Entry 5IWH (X-ray diffraction, 1.10 A resolution); this record covers chain A.

[Chain A]
Name: Endoribonuclease HigB
Organism: Proteus vulgaris
Notes: EC 3.1.-.-
Reference sequence: Q7A225 (HIGB_PROVU); numbering as in UniProt (aligned over 2-91)
Chain sequence (117 residues; row label = number of the first residue in the row; numbering starts at 0):
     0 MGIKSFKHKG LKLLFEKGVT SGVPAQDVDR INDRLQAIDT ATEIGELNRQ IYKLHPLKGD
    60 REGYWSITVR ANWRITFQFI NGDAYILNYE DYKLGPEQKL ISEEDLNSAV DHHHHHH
Unresolved in the structure: 0, 98-116
Sequence notes: initiating methionine (0); expression tag (1, 92-116)
Curated features (UniProtKB/Swiss-Prot):
  - site (Interaction with HigA): F14, N31
What the authors report for this chain:
  - conformationally variable residues (side-chain flip): R73, D90, Y91
  - mutagenesis - N47A, R48A, K52A, K57A, R60A, N71A, N80A, Y84A, Y88A, E89A: unchanged growth
  - mutagenesis - H54A, R73A, D90A, Y91A, Y91F: increased growth
  - mutagenesis - H54A (52-fold), R73A (11-fold), D90A, Y91A: decreased catalytic activity
  - catalytic residues: H54, R73, D90, Y91 (proposed by the authors, not directly observed)

[Overview]
From the paper: catalytic residues H54, R73 and D90 among others; H54A, R73A and D90A, among others, increase
growth; 15 substitutions were tested in all.
Chain A is Endoribonuclease HigB (Proteus vulgaris); the structure, Structure of P. vulgaris HigB toxin delta
H92, was determined by X-ray diffraction together with 5IXL from the same study.
